7N2Q - chains D and A of the 5 polymer chains in the assembly; structure by X-ray diffraction, 2.70 A resolution.

[Chain D]
Name: AS4.3 T cell receptor alpha chain
From: Homo sapiens
Chain sequence (204 residues; each row starts with the number of its first residue):
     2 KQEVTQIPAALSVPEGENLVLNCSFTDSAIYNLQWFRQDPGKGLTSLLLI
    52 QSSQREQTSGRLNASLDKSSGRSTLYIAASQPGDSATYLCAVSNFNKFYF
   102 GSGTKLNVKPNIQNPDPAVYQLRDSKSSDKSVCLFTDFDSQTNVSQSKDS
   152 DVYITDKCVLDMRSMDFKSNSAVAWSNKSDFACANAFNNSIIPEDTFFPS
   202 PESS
Disordered / not traced: 203-205
Disulfides: Cys24-Cys91, Cys134-Cys184
Covalently attached groups: N-acetylglucosamine (NAG) linked to Asn23, Asn64

[Chain A]
Name: Human leukocyte antigen B27
From: Homo sapiens
Reference sequence: A3F718 (A3F718_HUMAN); residues 1-278 here correspond to UniProt positions 11-288 (UniProt number = residue number + 10)
Chain sequence (278 residues; each row starts with the number of its first residue):
     1 GSHSMRYFHTSVSRPGRGEPRFITVGYVDDTLFVRFDSDAASPREEPRAP
    51 WIEQEGPEYWDRETQISKAKAQTDREDLRTLLRYYNQSEAGSHTLQNMYG
   101 CDVGPDGRLLRGYHQDAYDGKDYIALNEDLSSWTAADTAAQITQRKWEAA
   151 RVAEQLRAYLEGECVEWLRRYLENGKETLQRADPPKTHVTHHPISDHEAT
   201 LRCWALGFYPAEITLTWQRDGEDQTQDTELVETRPAGDRTFQKWAAVVVP
   251 SGEEQRYTCHVQHEGLPKPLTLRWEPSS
Disordered / not traced: 277-278
Differences from the reference sequence: conflict Ser67 (Cys77 in A3F718)
Disulfides: Cys101-Cys164, Cys203-Cys259
What the authors report for this chain:
  - mutagenesis - H114Y: unchanged stability
  - mutagenesis - D116H: unchanged signaling with YeiH protein

[Chain D / chain A interface]
Pairs across the interface (14; chain D residue first):
  Tyr32(D) - Ala69(A)
  Gln52(D) - Arg151(A)
  Gln52(D) - Gln155(A)
  Ser53(D) - Gln155(A)  hydrogen bond (backbone-side chain)
  Ser54(D) - Gln155(A)  hydrogen bond (backbone-side chain)
  Ser54(D) - Ala158(A)
  Ser54(D) - Tyr159(A)
  Ser54(D) - Glu163(A)  hydrogen bond
  Gln55(D) - Glu154(A)
  Gln55(D) - Ala158(A)
  Lys69(D) - Glu163(A)  salt bridge
  Phe96(D) - Arg62(A)
  Phe96(D) - Gln65(A)
  Phe96(D) - Ile66(A)  hydrophobic
Also at the interface, not in a pair above, chain D (9 interface residues in all): Ala30, Gln58

[Overview]
9 residues of chain D face 10 of chain A across their interface; the contacts include 3 hydrogen bonds and 1
salt bridge. Polar pairs include Lys69(D)-Glu163(A), Ser53(D)-Gln155(A) and Ser54(D)-Gln155(A). Covalently
linked N-acetylglucosamine: at Asn23(D) and Asn64(D). From the paper: H114Y of chain A leaves stability
unchanged; D116H of chain A leaves signaling with YeiH protein unchanged.
Chain D is AS4.3 T cell receptor alpha chain and chain A is Human leukocyte antigen B27, both from Homo
sapiens; the structure, AS4.3-yeih-HLA*B27, was determined by X-ray diffraction (same publication as 7N2N,
7N2O, 7N2P, 7N2R, 7N2S and 8CX4).
